PDB entry 3UC7 | X-ray diffraction, 1.10 A resolution | chains A and F of the 6 polymer chains in the assembly

== Chain A (and F) ==
Name: Cyclo-TC1
Notes: chain F of this document is another copy of the same molecule, construct and numbering; everything in this record applies to it too
Amino-acid sequence (22 residues; numbered -1 to 21; 1 number in that range is skipped by the numbering (no residue carries it; nothing is unmodelled there); the number before each row is that of its first residue; numbers below 1 keep their minus sign (Gly-1 is residue -1)):
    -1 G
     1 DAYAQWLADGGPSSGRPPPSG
Covalently attached groups: covalent link Gly-1-Gly21

== How chain A and chain F interact ==
Contacting residue pairs (7; chain A residue first):
  Ala8(A) - Leu7(F)
  Asp9(A) - Leu7(F)
  Asp9(A) - Ala8(F)  hydrogen bond (backbone-backbone)
  Asp9(A) - Gly10(F)
  Ser13(A) - Ala4(F)
  Ser14(A) - Ala8(F)
  Arg16(A) - Ala8(F)  hydrogen bond (side chain-backbone)
Other interface residues (no listed pair), chain A (6 interface residues in all): Gly10

== Summary ==
The interface between chain A and chain F involves 6 residues on one side and 4 on the other; the contacts
include 2 hydrogen bonds. Among the polar pairs are Arg16(A)-Ala8(F) and Asp9(A)-Ala8(F).
Chain A and chain F are both Cyclo-TC1; the structure, Trp-cage cyclo-TC1 - monoclinic crystal form, was
determined by X-ray diffraction (same publication as 3UC8).
